Entry 9PDD (electron microscopy, 4.16 A resolution (low resolution: residue-level contacts below are approximate; hydrogen-bond / salt-bridge calls are withheld)); this record covers chains A and B of the 11 polymer chains in the assembly.

== Chain A (and B) ==
Name: Vesicle-fusing ATPase
Source organism: Cricetulus griseus
Notes: EC 3.6.4.6; chain B of this document is another copy of the same molecule, construct and numbering; everything in this record applies to it too
UniProt: P18708 (NSF_CRIGR); residues 1-744 here = UniProt positions 1-744
Sequence (747 residues; each row starts with the number of its first residue; numbers below 1 keep their minus sign (Gly-2 is residue -2)):
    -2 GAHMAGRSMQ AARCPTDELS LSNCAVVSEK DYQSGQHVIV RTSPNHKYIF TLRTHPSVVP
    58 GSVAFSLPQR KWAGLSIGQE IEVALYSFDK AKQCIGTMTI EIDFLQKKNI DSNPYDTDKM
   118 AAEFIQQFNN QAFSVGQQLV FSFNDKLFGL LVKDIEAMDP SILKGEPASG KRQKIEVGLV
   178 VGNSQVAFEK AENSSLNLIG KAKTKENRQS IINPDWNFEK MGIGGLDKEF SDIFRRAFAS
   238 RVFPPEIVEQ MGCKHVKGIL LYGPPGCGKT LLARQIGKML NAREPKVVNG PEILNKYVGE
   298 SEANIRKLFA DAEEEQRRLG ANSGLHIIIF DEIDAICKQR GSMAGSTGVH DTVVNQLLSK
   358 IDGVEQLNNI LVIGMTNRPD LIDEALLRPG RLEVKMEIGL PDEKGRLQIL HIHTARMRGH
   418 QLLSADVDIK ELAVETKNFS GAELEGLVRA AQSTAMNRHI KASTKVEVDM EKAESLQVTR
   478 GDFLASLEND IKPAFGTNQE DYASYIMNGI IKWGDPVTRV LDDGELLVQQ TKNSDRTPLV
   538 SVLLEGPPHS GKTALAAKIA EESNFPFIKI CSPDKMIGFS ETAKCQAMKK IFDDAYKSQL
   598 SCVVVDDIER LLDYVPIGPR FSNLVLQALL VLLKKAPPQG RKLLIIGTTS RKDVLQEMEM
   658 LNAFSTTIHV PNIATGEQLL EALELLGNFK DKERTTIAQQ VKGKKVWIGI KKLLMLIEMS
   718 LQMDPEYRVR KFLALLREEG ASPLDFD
Not modelled in the structure: -2 to 208, 741-744 (chain B: -2 to 0, 157-168, 741-744)
Differences from the reference sequence: expression tag (-2 to 0)
Small-molecule neighbours:
  - ADP (adenosine-5'-diphosphate): Gly219, Ile220, Gly221, Gly222, Leu223, Gly263, Cys264, Gly265, Lys266, Thr267, Leu268, Ile406, His410, Gly438
  - ATP (adenosine-5'-triphosphate): Ile503, Met504, Asn505, Gly506, Ile507, Ile508, Trp510, His546, Ser547, Gly548, Lys549, Thr550, Ala551, Leu552, Asp604, Ser647, Ile707, Lys708
Swiss-Prot annotation at these positions:
  - binding site (ATP): Asn505 to Trp510, Pro545 to Leu552
  - binding site (Mg(2+)): Thr550
  - modified residue: Lys105 (N6-acetyllysine), Ser207 (Phosphoserine), Tyr259 (Phosphotyrosine), Ser569 (Phosphoserine)
What the authors report for this chain:
  - binding site for Unknown SNARE protein: Tyr294
  - binding site for phosphate ion: Glu329
  - mutagenesis - I209N: decreased catalytic activity on ternary SNARE complexes (citing earlier work)
  - mutagenesis - I209N: unchanged catalytic activity on binary SNARE complexes (citing earlier work)
  - post-translational modification sites: Ser207 (citing earlier work)

== Interface between chain A and chain B ==
Contacting residue pairs - 52 pairs, chain A then chain B:
  Asp212(A) with Lys462(B)
  Arg232(A) with Asn454(B)
  Ala236(A) with Ser450(B); Met453(B)
  Phe240(A) with Met453(B)
  Ile244(A) with Glu471(B); Leu473(B)
  Glu246(A) with Arg413(B)
  Gln247(A) with Arg413(B); His417(B)
  Met248(A) with Arg413(B); Leu419(B); Gln449(B); Leu473(B)
  Cys250(A) with Gln449(B)
  Val295(A) with Asn292(B); Lys293(B)
  Glu297(A) with Lys293(B)
  Arg303(A) with Glu289(B)
  Ser339(A) with Ala580(B)
  Thr349(A) with Pro288(B)
  Asn352(A) with Glu329(B)
  Gln353(A) with Asn286(B); Glu289(B)
  Ser356(A) with Asn286(B)
  Val361(A) with Val284(B); Asp328(B)
  Gln363(A) with Arg271(B)
  Pro386(A) with Glu440(B)
  Glu390(A) with Arg446(B)
  Leu523(A) with Met720(B)
  Gln526(A) with Gln719(B)
  Gln527(A) with Glu715(B)
  Ser531(A) with Glu715(B)
  Arg533(A) with Asn505(B); Leu711(B)
  Thr534(A) with Met712(B); Glu715(B)
  Lys586(A) with Ile574(B)
  Phe618(A) with Arg617(B)
  Asn620(A) with Asp610(B)
  Gln624(A) with Arg607(B); Asp610(B); Tyr611(B)
  Leu627(A) with Arg607(B)
  Val628(A) with Asp571(B); Ile574(B)
  Leu629(A) with Ile574(B)
  Glu654(A) with Pro613(B)
  Met655(A) with Val612(B)
  Glu656(A) with Pro613(B)
  Thr663(A) with Met716(B)
Other interface residues (no listed pair), chain A (55 interface residues in all): Pro211, Val239, Gly249, Lys251, Val253, Tyr294, Gly296, Glu299, Gln336, Met340, Lys357, Gly360, Glu362, Arg385, Pro616, Lys632, Asn659
Other interface residues (no listed pair), chain B (50 interface residues in all): Pro262, Leu291, Ile326, Met414, Ala439, Glu442, Ile457, His546, Gly575, Phe576, Ser577, Ile614, Asn685

== Summary ==
The interface between chain A and chain B involves 55 residues on one side and 50 on the other. Bound to chain
A: ADP and ATP. The paper reports a binding site for Unknown SNARE protein at Tyr294(A); I209N of chain A
reduces catalytic activity on ternary SNARE complexes.
Both chains are Vesicle-fusing ATPase (Cricetulus griseus). Entry 9PDD (22bin20S complex (NSF-alphaSNAP-2:2
syntaxin-1a:SNAP-25), hydrolyzing, class 29) was determined by electron microscopy, deposited together with
9OJR, 9OJU, 9OJZ, 9OK3, 9OK5, 9OKC and 17 further entries.
